Entry 6UIG (X-ray diffraction, 3.20 A resolution); this record covers chains H and L of the 3 polymer chains in the assembly.

# Chain H
Protein: H7.200 Fab heavy chain
Organism: Homo sapiens
Notes: antibody fragment or engineered binder
Chain sequence (227 residues; row label = number of the first residue in the row):
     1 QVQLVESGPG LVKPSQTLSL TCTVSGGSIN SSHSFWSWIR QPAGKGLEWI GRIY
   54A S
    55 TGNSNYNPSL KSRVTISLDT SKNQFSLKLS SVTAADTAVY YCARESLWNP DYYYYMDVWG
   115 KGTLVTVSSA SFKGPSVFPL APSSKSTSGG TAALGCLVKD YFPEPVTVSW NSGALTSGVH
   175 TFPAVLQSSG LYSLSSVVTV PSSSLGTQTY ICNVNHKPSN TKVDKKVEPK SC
Unresolved in the structure: 138-142, 222-226
Disulfides: Cys22-Cys96, Cys150-Cys206

# Chain L
Protein: H7.200 Fab light chain
Organism: Homo sapiens
Notes: antibody fragment or engineered binder
Chain sequence (214 residues; each row starts with the number of its first residue):
     1 DIVMTQSPSS LSASVGDRVT ITCRASQSFS SHLNWYQQKP GRAPDLLIYA ASSLHSGVPS
    61 RFSGSGSGTD FTLTISSLQP EDFAVYYCQQ SYSVPYTFGQ GTKLQIKRTV AAPSVFIFPP
   121 SDEQLKSGTA SVVCLLNNFY PREAKVQWKV DNALQSGNSQ ESVTEQDSKD STYSLSSTLT
   181 LSKADYEKHK VYACEVTHQG LSSPVTKSFN RGEC
Unresolved in the structure: 213-214
Disulfides: Cys23-Cys88, Cys134-Cys194

# Interface between chain H and chain L
Residue-residue contacts (61):
  Gln41(H) - Gln38(L)  hydrogen bond
  Gln41(H) - Tyr87(L)
  Lys45(H) - Tyr87(L)
  Leu47(H) - Tyr87(L)  hydrophobic
  Leu47(H) - Phe98(L)  hydrophobic
  Trp49(H) - Val94(L)  hydrophobic
  Trp49(H) - Pro95(L)  hydrophobic
  Trp49(H) - Tyr96(L)
  Arg52(H) - Val94(L)
  Arg52(H) - Tyr96(L)  hydrogen bond
  Asn61(H) - Pro95(L)
  Pro62(H) - Pro95(L)
  Tyr95(H) - Gln38(L)
  Tyr95(H) - Arg42(L)
  Tyr95(H) - Ala43(L)  hydrophobic
  Glu99(H) - Tyr96(L)  hydrogen bond
  Asn103(H) - Tyr49(L)
  Tyr106(H) - His32(L)  hydrogen bond (backbone-side chain)
  Tyr107(H) - Ser30(L)  hydrogen bond (side chain-backbone)
  Tyr107(H) - Ser31(L)
  Tyr107(H) - His32(L)
  Tyr107(H) - Ala50(L)  hydrophobic
  Tyr108(H) - Asn34(L)  hydrogen bond (backbone-side chain)
  Tyr108(H) - Ser91(L)
  Tyr108(H) - Tyr96(L)
  Tyr109(H) - Asn34(L)
  Tyr109(H) - Leu46(L)  hydrophobic
  Tyr109(H) - Tyr49(L)  hydrophobic
  Met110(H) - Tyr36(L)  hydrogen bond (backbone-side chain)
  Met110(H) - Leu46(L)
  Trp113(H) - Tyr36(L)
  Trp113(H) - Ala43(L)  hydrophobic
  Trp113(H) - Pro44(L)  hydrogen bond (side chain-backbone)
  Gly114(H) - Ala43(L)
  Phe132(H) - Ser121(L)
  Phe132(H) - Glu123(L)
  Phe132(H) - Gln124(L)
  Leu134(H) - Phe118(L)  hydrophobic
  Ala135(H) - Phe118(L)
  Ala147(H) - Phe116(L)  hydrophobic
  Ala147(H) - Phe118(L)
  Leu151(H) - Ser131(L)
  Lys153(H) - Gln124(L)
  Lys153(H) - Ser131(L)
  His174(H) - Asn137(L)  hydrogen bond
  His174(H) - Asn138(L)  hydrogen bond
  His174(H) - Ser174(L)
  Phe176(H) - Leu135(L)  hydrophobic
  Phe176(H) - Ser162(L)
  Phe176(H) - Thr164(L)
  Phe176(H) - Ser174(L)
  Phe176(H) - Leu175(L)
  Phe176(H) - Ser176(L)
  Pro177(H) - Ser162(L)
  Pro177(H) - Val163(L)
  Val179(H) - Gln160(L)
  Val179(H) - Ser162(L)
  Leu180(H) - Gln160(L)  hydrogen bond (backbone-side chain)
  Val191(H) - Leu135(L)  hydrophobic
  Thr193(H) - Asn137(L)
  Lys219(H) - Glu123(L)  salt bridge
Interface residues without a listed pair, chain H (41 interface residues in all): Ile39, Gly46, Asn59, Asp111, Lys115, Pro133, Thr145, Leu148, Thr175, Gln181
Interface residues without a listed pair, chain L (38 interface residues in all): Asp1, His55, Gln89, Val133

# In short
Chain H and chain L form an interface of 41 and 38 residues respectively, with 11 hydrogen bonds and 1 salt
bridge. Among the polar pairs are Lys219(H)-Glu123(L), Gln41(H)-Gln38(L) and Arg52(H)-Tyr96(L).
Chain H is H7.200 Fab heavy chain and chain L is H7.200 Fab light chain, both from Homo sapiens; the
structure, Crystal structure of human monoclonal antibody H7.200 in complex with H7N9 hemagglutinin HA1, was
determined by X-ray diffraction.
